PDB entry 1UHK | X-ray diffraction, 1.60 A resolution | chain A

Chain A:
Molecule: Aequorin 2
Organism: Aequorea victoria
Reference sequence: P02592 (AEQ2_AEQVI); residues 2-189 here correspond to UniProt positions 9-196 (UniProt number = residue number + 7)
Sequence (191 residues; row label = number of the first residue in the row; numbers below 1 keep their minus sign (Ala-1 is residue -1)):
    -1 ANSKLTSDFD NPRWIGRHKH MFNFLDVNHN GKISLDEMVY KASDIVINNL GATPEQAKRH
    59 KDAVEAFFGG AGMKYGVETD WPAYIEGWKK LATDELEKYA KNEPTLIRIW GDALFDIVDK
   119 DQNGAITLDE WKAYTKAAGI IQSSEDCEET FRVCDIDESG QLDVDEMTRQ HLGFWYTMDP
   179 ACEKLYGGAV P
Sequence notes: cloning artifact (-1 to 1)
UniProt features mapped onto this chain:
  - region (May interact with the chromophore): Ala40 to Ala50, Ala55 to Phe65, Asn100 to Asp110
  - binding site (Ca(2+)): Asp24, Asn26, Asn28, Lys30, Glu35, Asp117, Asp119, Asn121, Glu128, Asp153, Asp155, Ser157, Gln159, Glu164
  - site: Pro189 (Required for bioluminescence)
Ligand contacts: N-coeleneterazine (CZN; (2S,8R)-8-benzyl-2-hydroperoxy-6-(4-hydroxyphenyl)-2-(2-naphthylmethyl)-7,8-dihydroimidazo[1,2-a]pyrazin-3(2h)-one): His16, Met19, Leu23, Met36, Lys39, Ala40, Ile43, Val62, Phe66, Tyr82, Trp86, Ile105, Arg106, Trp108, Gly109, Leu112, Phe113, Trp129, Tyr132, Ile138, Val162, Met165, Thr166, His169, Trp173, Tyr184
From the paper describing this entry:
  - binding site for N-coeleneterazine: Trp129, His169, Tyr184
  - contacts within the chain: His169-Tyr184 (hydrogen bond)

Overview:
Ligands of chain A: N-coeleneterazine. From UniProt: 14 Ca2+-binding residues. The paper reports a binding
site for N-coeleneterazine at Trp129, His169 and Tyr184; contacts within the chain involving His169 and
Tyr184.
Chain A is Aequorin 2 (Aequorea victoria); the structure, Crystal structure of n-aequorin, was determined by
X-ray diffraction (same publication as 1UHH, 1UHI and 1UHJ).
